Entry 6KD2 (X-ray diffraction, 1.70 A resolution); this record covers chain A.

== Chain A ==
Name: Xylose isomerase
Organism: Streptomyces rubiginosus
Notes: EC 5.3.1.5
UniProt: P24300 (XYLA_STRRU); residues 1-388 here = UniProt positions 1-388
Chain sequence (388 residues; row label = number of the first residue in the row):
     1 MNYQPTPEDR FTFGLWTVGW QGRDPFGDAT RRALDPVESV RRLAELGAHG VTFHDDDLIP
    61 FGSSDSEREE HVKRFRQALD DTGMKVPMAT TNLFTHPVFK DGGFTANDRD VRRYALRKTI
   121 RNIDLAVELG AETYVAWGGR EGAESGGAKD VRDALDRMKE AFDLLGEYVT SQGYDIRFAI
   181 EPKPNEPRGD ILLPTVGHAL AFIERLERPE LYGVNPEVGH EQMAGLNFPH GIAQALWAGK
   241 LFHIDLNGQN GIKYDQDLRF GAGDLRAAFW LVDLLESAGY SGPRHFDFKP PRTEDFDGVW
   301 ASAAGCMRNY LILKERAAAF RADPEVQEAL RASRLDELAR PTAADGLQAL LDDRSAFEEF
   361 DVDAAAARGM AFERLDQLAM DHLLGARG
Not modelled in the structure: 1, 388
Swiss-Prot annotation at these positions:
  - active site: H54, D57
  - binding site (Mg(2+)): E181, E217, H220, D245, D255, D257, D287
Bound ions: Mg2+ site 1: E181, E217, D245, D287; Mg2+ site 2: E217, H220, D255, D257

== In short ==
E181, E217, D245 and D287 coordinate Mg2+ site 1. E217, H220, D255 and D257 form the Mg2+ site 2. From
UniProt: active-site residues H54 and D57 and 7 Mg2+-binding residues.
Chain A is Xylose isomerase (Streptomyces rubiginosus); the structure, Room temperature structure of glucose
isomerase delivered in gelatin by serial millisecond crystallography, was determined by X-ray diffraction
(same publication as 6KD1).
